PDB entry 4IHY | X-ray diffraction, 2.90 A resolution | chains A and D of the 4 polymer chains in the assembly

Chain A:
Molecule: DNA-binding protein fis
Organism: Escherichia coli
UniProtKB: C9QXL3 (C9QXL3_ECOD1); residue numbers follow UniProt; this construct covers 1-98
Sequence (98 residues; numbered 1 to 98; the number before each row is that of its first residue):
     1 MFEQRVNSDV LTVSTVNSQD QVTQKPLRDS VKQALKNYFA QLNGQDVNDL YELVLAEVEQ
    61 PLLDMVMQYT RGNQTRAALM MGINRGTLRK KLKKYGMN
Disordered / not traced: 1-7
From the paper describing this entry:
  - binding site for 27-bp DNA Strand A: Lys90
  - mutagenesis - K90A: unchanged binding to F1
  - mutagenesis - K90A (10-fold): decreased binding to F27
  - mutagenesis - K90A (9-fold): decreased binding to F30
  - mutagenesis - K90A: abolished binding to non-specific DNA

Chain D:
Molecule: 27-bp DNA Strand B
Sequence (27 nucleotides; each row starts with the number of its first residue):
     1 AAATTTGCTC AICICCCAAA CAAATTT

Interface between chain A and chain D:
Contacting residue pairs - 11 pairs, chain A then chain D:
  Gly72(A) with DT6(D), phosphate contact
  Asn73(A) with DT5(D), hydrogen bond to the phosphate; DT6(D), phosphate contact
  Gln74(A) with DT6(D), hydrogen bond to the phosphate
  Thr75(A) with DT5(D), sugar contact; DT6(D), hydrogen bond to the phosphate
  Arg85(A) with DT6(D), base contact; DG7(D), hydrogen bond to the base; DC8(D), base contact
  Arg89(A) with DT6(D), sugar contact; DG7(D), salt bridge to the phosphate
Also at the interface, not in a pair above, chain A (7 interface residues in all): Arg76

In short:
The interface between chain A and chain D involves 7 residues on one side and 4 on the other; the contacts
include 4 hydrogen bonds and 1 salt bridge. Polar contacts include Arg85(A)-DG7(D), Asn73(A)-DT5(D) and
Gln74(A)-DT6(D). From the paper: a binding site for 27-bp DNA Strand A at Lys90(A); K90A of chain A reduces
binding to F27.
Here chain A is DNA-binding protein fis (Escherichia coli) and chain D is 27-bp DNA Strand B. Entry 4IHY
(Crystal structure of Fis bound to 27bp Inosine substituted DNA F29-dI (AAATTTGTTTGIICICTGAGCAAATTT)) was
determined by X-ray diffraction, deposited together with 4IHV, 4IHW and 4IHX.
